Entry 3DMG (X-ray diffraction, 1.55 A resolution); this record covers chain A.

== Chain A ==
Protein: Probable ribosomal RNA small subunit methyltransferase
From: Thermus thermophilus
Notes: EC 2.1.1.-
UniProt: Q5SKW0 (Q5SKW0_THET8); residues 1-375 here = UniProt positions 1-375
Chain sequence (381 residues; each row starts with the number of its first residue):
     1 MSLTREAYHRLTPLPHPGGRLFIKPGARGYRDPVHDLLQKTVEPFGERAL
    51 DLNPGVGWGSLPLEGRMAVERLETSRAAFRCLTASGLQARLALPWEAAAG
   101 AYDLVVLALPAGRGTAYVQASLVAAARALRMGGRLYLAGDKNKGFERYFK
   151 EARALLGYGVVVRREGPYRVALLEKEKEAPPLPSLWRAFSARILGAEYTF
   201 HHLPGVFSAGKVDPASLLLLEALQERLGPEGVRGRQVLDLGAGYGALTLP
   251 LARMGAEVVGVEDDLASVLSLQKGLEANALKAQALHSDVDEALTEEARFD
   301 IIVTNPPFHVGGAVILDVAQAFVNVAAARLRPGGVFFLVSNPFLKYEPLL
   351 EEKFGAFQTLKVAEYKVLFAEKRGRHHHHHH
Not modelled in the structure: 1-2, 374-381
Construct notes: expression tag (376-381)
Residues lining bound ligands: S-adenosylhomocysteine (SAH): Tyr-8, Phe-207, Ser-216, Asp-239, Gly-241, Ala-242, Gly-243, Ala-246, Leu-247, Val-261, Glu-262, Asp-263, Asp-264, Ser-267, Ser-287, Asp-288, Val-289, Asn-305, Pro-306, Pro-307, Val-318, Phe-322
From the paper describing this entry:
  - conformationally variable residues: Phe-207
  - binding site for S-adenosylhomocysteine: Ser-216, Glu-262, Asp-288

== In short ==
Bound to chain A: S-adenosylhomocysteine. The paper reports a binding site for S-adenosylhomocysteine at
Ser-216, Glu-262 and Asp-288; conformational variability at Phe-207.
Chain A is Probable ribosomal RNA small subunit methyltransferase (Thermus thermophilus); the structure, T.
Thermophilus 16S rRNA N2 G1207 methyltransferase (RsmC) in complex with AdoHcy, was determined by X-ray
diffraction, deposited together with 3DMF and 3DMH.
